PDB entry 7AQO | electron microscopy, 4.50 A resolution (low resolution: residue-level contacts below are approximate; hydrogen-bond / salt-bridge calls are withheld) | chains G and K of the 12 polymer chains in the assembly

== Chain G ==
Protein: THO complex subunit 2
From: Saccharomyces cerevisiae S288C
UniProt: A0A6A5Q535 (A0A6A5Q535_YEASX); residues 1-1597 here = UniProt positions 1-1597
Sequence (1601 residues; numbered -3 to 1597; the number before each row is that of its first residue; numbers below 1 keep their minus sign (Gly-3 is residue -3)):
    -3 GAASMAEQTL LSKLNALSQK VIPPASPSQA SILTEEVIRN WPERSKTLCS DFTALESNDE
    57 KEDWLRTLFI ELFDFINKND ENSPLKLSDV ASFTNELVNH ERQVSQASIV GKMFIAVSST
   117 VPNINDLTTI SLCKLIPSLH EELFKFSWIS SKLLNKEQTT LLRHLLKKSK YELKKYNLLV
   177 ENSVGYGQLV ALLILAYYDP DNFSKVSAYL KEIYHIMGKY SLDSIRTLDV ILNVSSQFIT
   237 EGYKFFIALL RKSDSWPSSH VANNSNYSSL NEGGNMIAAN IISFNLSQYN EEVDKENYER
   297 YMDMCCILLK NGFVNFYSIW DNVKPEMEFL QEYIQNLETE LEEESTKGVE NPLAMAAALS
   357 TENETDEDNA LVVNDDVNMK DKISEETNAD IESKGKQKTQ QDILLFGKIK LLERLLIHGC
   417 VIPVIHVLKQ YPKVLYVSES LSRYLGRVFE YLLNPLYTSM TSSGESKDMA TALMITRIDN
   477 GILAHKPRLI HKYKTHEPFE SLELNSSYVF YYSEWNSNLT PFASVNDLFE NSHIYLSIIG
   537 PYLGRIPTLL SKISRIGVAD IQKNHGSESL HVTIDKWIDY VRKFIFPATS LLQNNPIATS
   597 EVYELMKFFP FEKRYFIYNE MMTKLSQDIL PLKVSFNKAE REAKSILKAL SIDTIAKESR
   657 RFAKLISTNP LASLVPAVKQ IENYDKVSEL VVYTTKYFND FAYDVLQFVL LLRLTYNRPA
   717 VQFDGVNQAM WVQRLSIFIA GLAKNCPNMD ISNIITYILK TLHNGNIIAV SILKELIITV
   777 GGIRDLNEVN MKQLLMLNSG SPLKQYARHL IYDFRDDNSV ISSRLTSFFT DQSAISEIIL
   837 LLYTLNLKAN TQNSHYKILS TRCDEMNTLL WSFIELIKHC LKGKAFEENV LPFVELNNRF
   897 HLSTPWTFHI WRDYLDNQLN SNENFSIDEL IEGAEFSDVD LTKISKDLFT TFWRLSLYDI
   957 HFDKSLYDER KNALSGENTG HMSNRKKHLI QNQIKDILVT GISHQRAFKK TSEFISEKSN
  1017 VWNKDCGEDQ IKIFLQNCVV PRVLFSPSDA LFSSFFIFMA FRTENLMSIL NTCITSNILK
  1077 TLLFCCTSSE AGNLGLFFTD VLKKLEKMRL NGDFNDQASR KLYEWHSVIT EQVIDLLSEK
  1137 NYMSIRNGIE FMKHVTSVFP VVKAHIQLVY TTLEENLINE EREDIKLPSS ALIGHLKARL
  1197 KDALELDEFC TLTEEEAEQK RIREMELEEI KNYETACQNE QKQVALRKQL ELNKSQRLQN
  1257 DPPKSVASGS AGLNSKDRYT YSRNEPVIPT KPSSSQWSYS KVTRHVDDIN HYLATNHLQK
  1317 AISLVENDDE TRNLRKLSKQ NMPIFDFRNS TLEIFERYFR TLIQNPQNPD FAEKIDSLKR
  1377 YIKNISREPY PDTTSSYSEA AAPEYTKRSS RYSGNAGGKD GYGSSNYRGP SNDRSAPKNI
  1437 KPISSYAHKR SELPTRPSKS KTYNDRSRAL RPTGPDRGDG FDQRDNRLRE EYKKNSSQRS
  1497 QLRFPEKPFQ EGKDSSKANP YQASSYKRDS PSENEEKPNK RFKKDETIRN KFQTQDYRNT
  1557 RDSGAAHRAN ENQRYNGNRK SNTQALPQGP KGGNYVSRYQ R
Disordered / not traced: -3 to 11, 73-84, 357-393, 972-982, 1019-1023, 1156-1597
Construct notes: expression tag (-3 to 0)

== Chain K ==
Protein: TEX1 isoform 1
From: Saccharomyces cerevisiae S288C
UniProt: A0A6A5Q4V2 (A0A6A5Q4V2_YEASX); residue numbers follow UniProt; this construct covers 1-380
Sequence (380 residues; each row starts with the number of its first residue):
     1 MSTIGAVDIL NQKTITSEVA ASVTSKYLQS TFSKGNTSHI EDKRFIHVSS RSHSRFTSTP
    61 ITPNEILSLK FHVSGSSMAY SRMDGSLTVW FIKDASFDKS VEVYIPDCCG SDKLATDLSW
   121 NPTSLNQIAV VSNSSEISLL LINEKSLTAS KLRTLSLGSK TKVNTCLYDP LGNWLLAATK
   181 SEKIYLFDVK KDHSSVCSLN ISDISQEDND VVYSLAWSNG GSHIFIGFKS GYLAILKAKH
   241 GILEVCTKIK AHTGPITEIK MDPWGRNFIT GSIDGNCYVW NMKSLCCELI INDLNSAVTT
   301 LDVCHLGKIL GICTEDEMVY FYDLNSGNLL HSKSLANYKT DPVLKFYPDK SWYIMSGKND
   361 TLSNHFVKNE KNLITYWKDM
Disordered / not traced: 1-21, 54-60, 377-380

== Interface between chain G and chain K ==
Contacting residue pairs (40; chain G residue first):
  Tyr453(G) - Ser284(K)
  Ser462(G) - Cys246(K)
  Met465(G) - His223(K)
  Met465(G) - Met282(K)
  Ala466(G) - Gly265(K)
  Thr467(G) - Asn219(K)
  Thr467(G) - Trp264(K)
  Thr467(G) - Gly265(K)
  Ala468(G) - Pro263(K)
  Ala468(G) - Trp264(K)
  Leu469(G) - Asn219(K)
  Leu469(G) - Pro263(K)
  Leu479(G) - Pro122(K)
  Leu479(G) - Thr123(K)
  Arg484(G) - Pro263(K)
  Arg484(G) - Trp264(K)
  Arg484(G) - His305(K)
  Ile486(G) - Trp264(K)
  Leu500(G) - Leu306(K)
  Leu500(G) - Lys308(K)
  Leu500(G) - Leu373(K)
  Thr544(G) - Cys287(K)
  Ser547(G) - Cys286(K)
  Arg551(G) - Ser284(K)
  Arg551(G) - Leu285(K)
  Arg551(G) - Cys286(K)
  Asn591(G) - Ile290(K)
  Pro592(G) - Tyr278(K)
  Ile593(G) - Lys250(K)
  Ile593(G) - Cys287(K)
  Lys653(G) - Asn295(K)
  Arg656(G) - Asp274(K)
  Arg656(G) - Asn295(K)
  Arg656(G) - Ser296(K)
  Arg656(G) - Ala297(K)
  Lys660(G) - Gly275(K)
  Lys660(G) - Asn276(K)
  Lys660(G) - Leu294(K)
  Tyr693(G) - Thr253(K)
  Asn695(G) - Thr253(K)
Interface residues without a listed pair, chain G (31 interface residues in all): Ser459, Thr472, Leu498, Lys548, Asn590, Ser596, Ala652, Lys692, Phe694
Interface residues without a listed pair, chain K (40 interface residues in all): Ser74, Ser124, Phe225, Ile249, Ala251, Arg266, Ile273, Trp280, Lys283, Asn292, Asn325, Ile374

== In short ==
The interface between chain G and chain K involves 31 residues on one side and 40 on the other.
Here chain G is THO complex subunit 2 and chain K is TEX1 isoform 1, both from Saccharomyces cerevisiae S288C.
Entry 7AQO (yeast THO-Sub2 complex dimer) was determined by electron microscopy (same publication as 7APX).
